Entry 9FGC (electron microscopy, 3.40 A resolution); this record covers chains A and F of the 6 polymer chains in the assembly.

# Chain A
Molecule: Gamma-aminobutyric acid receptor subunit alpha-1
From: Homo sapiens
Reference sequence: P14867 (GBRA1_HUMAN); residues 1-429 here correspond to UniProt positions 28-456 (UniProt number = residue number + 27)
Sequence (464 residues; row label = number of the first residue in the row; numbers below 1 keep their minus sign (Met-34 is residue -34)):
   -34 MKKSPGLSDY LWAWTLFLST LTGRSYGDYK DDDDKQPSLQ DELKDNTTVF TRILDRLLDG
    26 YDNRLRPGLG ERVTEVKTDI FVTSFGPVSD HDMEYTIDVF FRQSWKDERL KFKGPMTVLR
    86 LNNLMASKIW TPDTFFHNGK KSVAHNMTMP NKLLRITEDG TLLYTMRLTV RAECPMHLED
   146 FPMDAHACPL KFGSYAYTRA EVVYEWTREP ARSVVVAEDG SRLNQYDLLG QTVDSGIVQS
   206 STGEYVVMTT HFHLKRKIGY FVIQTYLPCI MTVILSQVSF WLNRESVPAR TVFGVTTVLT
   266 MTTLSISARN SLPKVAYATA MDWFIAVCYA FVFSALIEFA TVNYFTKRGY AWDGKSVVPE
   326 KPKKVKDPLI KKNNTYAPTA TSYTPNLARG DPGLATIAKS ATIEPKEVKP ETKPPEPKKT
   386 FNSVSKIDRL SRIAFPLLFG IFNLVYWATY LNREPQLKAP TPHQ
Disordered / not traced: -34 to 11, 313-385, 419-429
Disulfide bonds: Cys139-Cys153
Covalent attachments: glycan linked to Asn111
Construct notes: initiating methionine (-34); expression tag (-33 to 0)
Curated features (UniProtKB/Swiss-Prot):
  - binding site (4-aminobutanoate): Arg67, Thr130
  - binding site (3alpha-hydroxy-5alpha-pregnan-11,20-dione): Trp246
  - glycosylation (N-linked (GlcNAc...) asparagine): Asn11, Asn111

# Chain F
Molecule: Megabody-38, Outer membrane protein
From: Lama glama
Reference sequence: B5Z8H1 (B5Z8H1_HELPG); residues 14-237 here correspond to UniProt positions 226-449 (UniProt number = residue number + 212)
Sequence (539 residues; row label = number of the first residue in the row):
     2 QVQLQESGGG LVQTKTTTSV IDTTNDAQNL LTQAQTIVNT LKDYCPILIA KSSSSNGGTN
    62 NANTPSWQTA GGGKNSCATF GAEFSAASDM INNAQKIVQE TQQLSANQPK NITQPHNLNL
   122 NSPSSLTALA QKMLKNAQSQ AEILKLANQV ESDFNKLSSG HLKDYIGKCD ASAISSANMT
   182 MQNQKNNWGN GCAGVEETQS LLKTSAADFN NQTPQINQAQ NLANTLIQEL GNNPFRASGG
   242 GSGGGGSGKL SDTYEQLSRL LTNDNGTNSK TSAQAINQAV NNLNERAKTL AGGTTNSPAY
   302 QATLLALRSV LGLWNSMGYA VICGGYTKSP GENNQKDFHY TDENGNGTTI NCGGSTNSNG
   362 THSYNGTNTL KADKNVSLSI EQYEKIHEAY QILSKALKQA GLAPLNSKGE KLEAHVTTSK
   422 YGSLRVSCAA SGRTFTTYIM AWFRQAPGKE REFLAAMDQG RIQYYGDSVR GRFTISRDYA
   482 KNSVDLQLDG LRPEDTAVYY CAAGAGFWGL RTASSYHYWG QGTQVTVSSH HHHHHEPEA
Disordered / not traced: 15-423, 531-540
Disulfide bonds: Cys429-Cys502

# Chain A / chain F interface
Pairs across the interface - 27 pairs, chain A then chain F:
  Pro140(A) - Gln460(F)
  His142(A) - Thr438(F)  hydrogen bond
  His142(A) - Tyr439(F)  hydrogen bond
  Glu144(A) - Arg434(F)  salt bridge
  Ala150(A) - Phe508(F)  hydrophobic
  His151(A) - Phe508(F)
  Lys156(A) - Asp459(F)  salt bridge
  Lys156(A) - Gly461(F)
  Lys156(A) - Ile463(F)
  Leu194(A) - Phe508(F)  hydrophobic
  Leu194(A) - Trp509(F)
  Thr197(A) - Gly510(F)
  Asp199(A) - Tyr465(F)
  Asp199(A) - Arg512(F)  salt bridge
  Ser200(A) - Tyr465(F)
  Gly201(A) - Gln464(F)
  Ile202(A) - Ile463(F)
  Ile202(A) - Gln464(F)  hydrogen bond (backbone-backbone)
  Val203(A) - Gly461(F)
  Val203(A) - Arg462(F)
  Val203(A) - Ile463(F)  hydrophobic
  Thr214(A) - Tyr465(F)
  His218(A) - Gly507(F)
  His218(A) - Phe508(F)
  His218(A) - Trp509(F)  hydrogen bond (side chain-backbone)
  His218(A) - Gly510(F)  hydrogen bond (side chain-backbone)
  Leu219(A) - Phe508(F)
Also at the interface, not in a pair above, chain A (21 interface residues in all): Ala152, Gly195, Gln204, Val212, His216
Also at the interface, not in a pair above, chain F (17 interface residues in all): Ala506, Leu511

# Summary
Chain A and chain F form an interface of 21 and 17 residues respectively, with 5 hydrogen bonds and 3 salt
bridges. Polar contacts include Glu144(A)-Arg434(F), Lys156(A)-Asp459(F) and Asp199(A)-Arg512(F). Covalently
linked N-acetylglucosamine: at Asn111(A).
Chain A is Gamma-aminobutyric acid receptor subunit alpha-1 (Homo sapiens) and chain F is Megabody-38, Outer
membrane protein (Lama glama); the structure, Cryo-EM structure of the full-length alpha1beta3gamma2 GABA(A)
receptor in SMALPs bound to one PIP2 molecule at ..., was determined by electron microscopy.
